8ATV - chains A and T of the 5 polymer chains in the assembly; structure by electron microscopy, 3.39 A resolution.

# Chain A
Name: DNA-directed RNA polymerase, mitochondrial
From: Saccharomyces cerevisiae S288C
Notes: EC 2.7.7.6
Reference sequence: P13433 (RPOM_YEAST); numbering as in UniProt (aligned over 100-1351)
Sequence (1262 residues; row label = number of the first residue in the row):
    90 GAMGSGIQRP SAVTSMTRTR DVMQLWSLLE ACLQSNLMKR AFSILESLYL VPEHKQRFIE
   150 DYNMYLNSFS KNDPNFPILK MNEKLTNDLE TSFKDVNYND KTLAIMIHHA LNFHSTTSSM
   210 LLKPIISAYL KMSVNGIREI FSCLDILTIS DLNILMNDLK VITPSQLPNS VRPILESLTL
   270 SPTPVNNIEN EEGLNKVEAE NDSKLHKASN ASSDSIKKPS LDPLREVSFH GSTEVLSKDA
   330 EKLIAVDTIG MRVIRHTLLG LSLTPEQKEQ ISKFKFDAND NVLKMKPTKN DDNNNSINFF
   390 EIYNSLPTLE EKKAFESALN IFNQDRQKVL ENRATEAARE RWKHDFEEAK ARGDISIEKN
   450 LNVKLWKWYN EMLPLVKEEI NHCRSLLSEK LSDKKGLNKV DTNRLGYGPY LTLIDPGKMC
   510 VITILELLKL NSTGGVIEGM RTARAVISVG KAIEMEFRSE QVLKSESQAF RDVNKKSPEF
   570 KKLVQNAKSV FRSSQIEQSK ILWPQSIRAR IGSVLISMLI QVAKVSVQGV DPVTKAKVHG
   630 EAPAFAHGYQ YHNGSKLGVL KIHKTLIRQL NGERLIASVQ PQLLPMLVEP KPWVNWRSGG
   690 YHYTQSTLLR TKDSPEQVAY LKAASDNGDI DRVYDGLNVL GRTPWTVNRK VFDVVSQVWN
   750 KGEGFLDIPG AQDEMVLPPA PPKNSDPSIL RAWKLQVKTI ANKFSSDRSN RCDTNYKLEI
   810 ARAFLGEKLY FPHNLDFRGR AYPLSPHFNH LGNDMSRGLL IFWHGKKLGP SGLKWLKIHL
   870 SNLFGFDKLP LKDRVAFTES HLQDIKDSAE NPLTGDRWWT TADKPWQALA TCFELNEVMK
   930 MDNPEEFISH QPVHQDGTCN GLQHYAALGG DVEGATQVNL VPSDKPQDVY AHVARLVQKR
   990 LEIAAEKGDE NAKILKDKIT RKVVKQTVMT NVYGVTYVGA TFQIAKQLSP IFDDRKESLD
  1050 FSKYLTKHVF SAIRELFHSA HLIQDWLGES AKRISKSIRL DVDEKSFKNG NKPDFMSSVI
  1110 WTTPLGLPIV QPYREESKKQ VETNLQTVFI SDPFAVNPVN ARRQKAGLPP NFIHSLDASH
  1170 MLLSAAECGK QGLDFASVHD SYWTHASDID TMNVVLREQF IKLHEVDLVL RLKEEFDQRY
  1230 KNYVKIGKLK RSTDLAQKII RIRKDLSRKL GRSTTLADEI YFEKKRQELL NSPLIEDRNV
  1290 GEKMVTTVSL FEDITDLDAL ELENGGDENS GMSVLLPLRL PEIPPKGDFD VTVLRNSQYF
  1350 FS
Not modelled in the structure: 90-385, 556-588, 1310-1319
Construct notes: expression tag (90-99)
Small-molecule neighbours: GTP (guanosine-5'-triphosphate): Ser795, Asn799, Lys1035

# Chain T
Molecule: 36-nt DNA strand
Sequence (36 nucleotides; each row starts with the number of its first residue):
     8 GCATTATGCA TTTCCGACAA TATCAATACT TATTCG
Not modelled in the structure: 8-9, 37-43

# How chain A and chain T interact
Residue-residue contacts (53; chain A residue first):
  Thr522(A) - DG23(T)  base contact
  Gly523(A) - DC25(T)  hydrogen bond to the base
  Gly523(A) - DA26(T)  base contact
  Arg530(A) - DA26(T)  hydrogen bond to the base
  Arg533(A) - DG23(T)  sugar contact
  Arg533(A) - DC25(T)  hydrogen bond to the base
  Tyr638(A) - DT28(T)  phosphate contact
  Tyr638(A) - DA29(T)  hydrogen bond to the phosphate
  Ser644(A) - DA27(T)  base contact
  Lys645(A) - DA27(T)  hydrogen bond to the base
  Lys645(A) - DT28(T)  hydrogen bond to the base
  Lys645(A) - DA29(T)  sugar contact
  Gly647(A) - DT28(T)  hydrogen bond to the phosphate
  Arg699(A) - DC21(T)  phosphate contact
  Lys701(A) - DC21(T)  phosphate contact
  Lys701(A) - DC22(T)  salt bridge to the phosphate
  Asp825(A) - DC21(T)  sugar contact
  Phe826(A) - DT20(T)  sugar contact
  Arg827(A) - DT20(T)  hydrogen bond to the sugar
  Tyr831(A) - DC21(T)  sugar contact
  Pro835(A) - DC22(T)  phosphate contact
  Pro835(A) - DG23(T)  phosphate contact
  Thr1019(A) - DT18(T)  base contact
  Tyr1022(A) - DT18(T)  base contact
  Gly1023(A) - DT18(T)  sugar contact
  Val1024(A) - DT18(T)  phosphate contact
  Thr1025(A) - DA17(T)  hydrogen bond to the phosphate
  Thr1025(A) - DT18(T)  hydrogen bond to the phosphate
  Val1027(A) - DA17(T)  sugar contact
  Gly1028(A) - DT18(T)  phosphate contact
  Gln1032(A) - DT18(T)  base contact
  Tyr1122(A) - DT19(T)  hydrogen bond to the phosphate
  Tyr1122(A) - DT20(T)  hydrogen bond to the phosphate
  Lys1127(A) - DA27(T)  salt bridge to the phosphate
  Gln1129(A) - DT28(T)  base contact
  Gln1129(A) - DA29(T)  hydrogen bond to the base
  Gln1135(A) - DT28(T)  hydrogen bond to the phosphate
  Gln1135(A) - DA29(T)  phosphate contact
  Thr1136(A) - DT28(T)  sugar contact
  Thr1136(A) - DA29(T)  hydrogen bond to the phosphate
  Val1137(A) - DT28(T)  phosphate contact
  Phe1138(A) - DA27(T)  sugar contact
  Phe1138(A) - DT28(T)  hydrogen bond to the phosphate
  Arg1151(A) - DG15(T)  base contact
  Arg1151(A) - DC16(T)  sugar contact
  Arg1152(A) - DT19(T)  salt bridge to the phosphate
  Arg1152(A) - DT20(T)  salt bridge to the phosphate
  Ala1155(A) - DT18(T)  phosphate contact
  Ala1155(A) - DT19(T)  sugar contact
  Gly1156(A) - DT19(T)  sugar contact
  Pro1159(A) - DT19(T)  sugar contact
  Asn1160(A) - DT19(T)  sugar contact
  His1163(A) - DT19(T)  base contact
Interface residues without a listed pair, chain A (42 interface residues in all): Gly524, Ala532, Gly643, Leu646, Gln1015

# Summary
Chain A and chain T form an interface of 42 and 14 residues respectively; the contacts include 16 hydrogen
bonds and 4 salt bridges. Among the polar pairs are Gly523(A)-DC25(T), Arg530(A)-DA26(T) and
Arg533(A)-DC25(T). Bound to chain A: GTP.
Chain A is DNA-directed RNA polymerase, mitochondrial (Saccharomyces cerevisiae S288C) and chain T is a 36-nt
DNA strand; the structure, Cryo-EM structure of yeast mitochondrial RNA polymerase transcription initiation
complex with 5-mer RNA, pppGpGpApApA (IC5), was determined by electron microscopy, deposited together with
8AP1, 8ATT, 8ATW, 8C5S, 8C5U and 8Q63.
